Entry 8P6P (electron microscopy, 3.20 A resolution); this record covers chains 5 and M of the 26 polymer chains in the assembly.

[Chain 5]
Molecule: 16S ribosomal RNA
Organism: Mycoplasmoides pneumoniae M129
Sequence (1520 nucleotides; each row starts with the number of its first residue):
     1 UUUUUCUGAGAGUUUGAUCCUGGCUCAGGAUUAACGCUGGCGGCAUGCCU
    51 AAUACAUGCAAGUCGAUCGAAAGUAGUAAUACUUUAGAGGCGAACGGGUG
   101 AGUAACACGUAUCCAAUCUACCUUAUAAUGGGGGAUAACUAGUUGAAAGA
   151 CUAGCUAAUACCGCAUAAGAACUUUGGUUCGCAUGAAUCAAAGUUGAAAG
   201 GACCUGCAAGGGUUCGUUAUUUGAUGAGGGUGCGCCAUAUCAGCUAGUUG
   251 GUGGGGUAACGGCCUACCAAGGCAAUGACGUGUAGCUAUGCUGAGAAGUA
   301 GAAUAGCCACAAUGGGACUGAGACACGGCCCAUACUCCUACGGGAGGCAG
   351 CAGUAGGGAAUUUUUCACAAUGAGCGAAAGCUUGAUGGAGCAAUGCCGCG
   401 UGAACGAUGAAGGUCUUUAAGAUUGUAAAGUUCUUUUAUUUGGGAAGAAU
   451 GACUUUAGCAGGUAAUGGCUAGAGUUUGACUGUACCAUUUUGAAUAAGUG
   501 ACGACUAACUAUGUGCCAGCAGUCXCGGUAAUACAUAGGUCGCAAGCGUU
   551 AUCCGGAUUUAUUGGGCGUAAAGCAAGCGCAGGCGGAUUGAAAAGUCUGG
   601 UGUUAAAGGCAGCUGCUUAACAGUUGUAUGCAUUGGAAACUAUUAAUCUA
   651 GAGUGUGGUAGGGAGUUUUGGAAUUUCAUGUGGAGCGGUGAAAUGCGUAG
   701 AUAUAUGAAGGAACACCAGUGGCGAAGGCGAAAACUUAGGCCAUUACUGA
   751 CGCUUAGGCUUGAAAGUGUGGGGAGCAAAUAGGAUUAGAUACCCUAGUAG
   801 UCCACACCGUAAACGAUAGAUACUAGCUGUCGGGGCGAUCCCCUCGGUAG
   851 UGAAGUUAACACAUUAAGUAUCUCGCCUGGGUAGUACAUUCGCAAGAAUG
   901 AAACUCAAACGGAAUUGACGGGGACCCGCACAAGUGGUGGAGCAUGUUGC
   951 UUAAUUCGACGGUACACGAAAAACCUUACCUAGACUUGACAUCCUUGGCA
  1001 AAAUUAUGGAAACAUAAUGGAGGUUAACCGAGUGACAGGUGGUGCAUGGU
  1051 UGUCGUCAGCUCGUGUCGUGAGAUGUUGGGUUAAGUCCCGCAACGAGCGC
  1101 AACCCUUAUCGUUAGUUACAUUGUCUAGCGAGACUGCUAAUGCAAAUUGG
  1151 AGGAAGGAAGGGAUGACGUCAAAUCAUCAUGCCCCUUAUGUCUAGGGCUG
  1201 CAAACGUGCUACAAUGGCCAAUACAAACAGUCGCCAGCUUGUAAAAGUGA
  1251 GCAAAUCUGUAAAGUUGGUCUCAGUUCGGAUUGAGGGCUGCAAUUCGUCC
  1301 UCAUGAAGUCGGAAUCACUAGUAAUCGCGAAUCAGCUAUGUCGCGGUGAA
  1351 UACGUUCUCGGGUCUUGUACACACXGXCCGUCAAACUAUGAAAGCUGGUA
  1401 AUAUUUAAAAACGUGUUGCUAACCAUUAGGAAGCGCAUGUCAAGGAUAGC
  1451 ACCGGUGAUUGGAGUUAAGUCGUAACAAGGUACCCCUACGAGAACGUGGG
  1501 GGUGGAUCACCUCCUUUCUA
Not modelled in the structure: 1-4, 1512-1520
Differences from the reference sequence: conflict A1003 (G119315 in 26117688)
Modified positions: G7M (N7-methyl-guanosine-5'-monophosphate) at position 525, 5MC (5-methylcytidine-5'-monophosphate) at position 1375, B8T (4-methyl, cytidine-5'-monophosphate) at position 1377, MA6 (6N-dimethyladenosine-5'-monophoshate) at position 1493, MA6 (6N-dimethyladenosine-5'-monophoshate) at position 1494
Ion coordination: Mg2+ site 1 near G22 (its only coordinating residue here); Mg2+ site 2: C49, G100; Mg2+ site 3 near A54 (its only coordinating residue here); Mg2+ site 4 near U85 (its only coordinating residue here); Mg2+ site 5 near G92 (its only coordinating residue here); Mg2+ site 6 near A94 (its only coordinating residue here); Mg2+ site 7 near C95 (its only coordinating residue here); Mg2+ site 8 near G98 (its only coordinating residue here); Mg2+ site 9: A101, G102, G285; Mg2+ site 10: A160, C161; Mg2+ site 11 near G251 (its only coordinating residue here); Mg2+ site 12 near U252 (its only coordinating residue here); 41 more Mg2+ sites not listed
Ligand contacts:
  - pentane-1,5-diamine (N2P): C574, A576, G577, A756, G757, G758, C759
  - 1,4-diaminobutane (PUT), molecule 1: G768, U769, G770, G771, G772, G800
  - 1,4-diaminobutane (PUT), molecule 2: G936, G937, U938, G939, G1311
  - spermidine (SPD), molecule 1: G962, C965, A966, C967, G1206, U1207, G1340, U1341
  - spermidine (SPD), molecule 2: A1323, A1324, U1325, C1326, C1344, G1345

[Chain M]
Protein: 30S ribosomal protein S14 type Z
Organism: Mycoplasmoides pneumoniae M129
UniProt: Q50305 (RS14Z_MYCPN); residue numbers follow UniProt; this construct covers 1-61
Amino-acid sequence (61 residues; each row starts with the number of its first residue):
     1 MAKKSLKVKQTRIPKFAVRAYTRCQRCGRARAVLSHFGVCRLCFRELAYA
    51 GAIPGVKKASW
Not modelled in the structure: 1
Swiss-Prot annotation at these positions:
  - binding site (Zn(2+)): Cys24, Cys27, Cys40, Cys43
Ion coordination: Zn2+: Cys24, Cys27, Cys40, Cys43

[Interface between chain 5 and chain M]
Pairs across the interface (59; chain 5 residue first):
  G968(5) with Arg41(M), phosphate contact
  A969(5) with Arg29(M), salt bridge to the phosphate; Arg31(M), hydrogen bond to the sugar; Ala32(M), phosphate contact; Arg41(M), salt bridge to the phosphate
  A970(5) with Ala32(M), sugar contact
  A971(5) with Arg31(M), phosphate contact; Ala32(M), hydrogen bond to the phosphate
  A972(5) with Arg31(M), salt bridge to the phosphate
  C974(5) with Val18(M), base contact; Arg19(M), hydrogen bond to the base
  C975(5) with Arg19(M), hydrogen bond to the sugar; Tyr21(M), sugar contact
  U976(5) with Leu6(M), phosphate contact; Lys9(M), phosphate contact; Tyr21(M), sugar contact; Arg23(M), hydrogen bond to the phosphate; Ala30(M), phosphate contact
  U977(5) with Arg23(M), salt bridge to the phosphate
  A989(5) with Ser5(M), base contact; Val8(M), sugar contact; Arg12(M), hydrogen bond to the sugar
  C990(5) with Val8(M), sugar contact
  G1038(5) with Lys4(M), phosphate contact
  G1039(5) with Ala2(M), hydrogen bond to the phosphate; Lys3(M), hydrogen bond to the phosphate; Lys4(M), hydrogen bond to the phosphate
  U1040(5) with Ala2(M), phosphate contact; Lys3(M), base contact
  U1050(5) with Arg45(M), hydrogen bond to the phosphate
  U1051(5) with Arg45(M), salt bridge to the phosphate
  C1105(5) with Ser60(M), base contact
  U1106(5) with Trp61(M), hydrogen bond to the sugar
  G1161(5) with Ser60(M), base contact; Trp61(M), hydrogen bond to the base
  G1162(5) with Ser60(M), hydrogen bond to the base
  A1163(5) with Lys58(M), hydrogen bond to the phosphate
  U1164(5) with Lys58(M), salt bridge to the phosphate
  U1177(5) with Cys27(M), hydrogen bond to the sugar; Arg29(M), hydrogen bond to the sugar; Leu42(M), base contact
  C1178(5) with Lys3(M), salt bridge to the phosphate
  U1191(5) with Ala2(M), phosphate contact; Ser5(M), hydrogen bond to the phosphate
  C1192(5) with Ser5(M), hydrogen bond to the phosphate; Lys9(M), salt bridge to the phosphate
  U1193(5) with Lys9(M), salt bridge to the phosphate
  A1194(5) with Arg19(M), salt bridge to the phosphate
  G1290(5) with Val18(M), sugar contact
  C1291(5) with Phe16(M), stacking on the base; Ala17(M), phosphate contact
  A1292(5) with Val18(M), base contact
  U1332(5) with Val33(M), sugar contact; Ser35(M), hydrogen bond to the phosphate; His36(M), phosphate contact
  C1333(5) with Thr22(M), hydrogen bond to the phosphate; Ser35(M), phosphate contact
  G1343(5) with Trp61(M), phosphate contact
  C1344(5) with Trp61(M), hydrogen bond to the phosphate
Other interface residues (no listed pair), chain 5 (41 interface residues in all): A978, A1012, G1041, G1230, A1331, A1334
Other interface residues (no listed pair), chain M (33 interface residues in all): Lys15, Leu34, Cys43, Ala59

[In short]
The interface between chain 5 and chain M involves 41 residues on one side and 33 on the other, with 21
hydrogen bonds, 10 salt bridges and 1 aromatic stacking contact. Polar contacts include C974(5)-Arg19(M),
G1161(5)-Trp61(M) and G1162(5)-Ser60(M).
Chain 5 is 16S ribosomal RNA and chain M is 30S ribosomal protein S14 type Z, both from Mycoplasmoides
pneumoniae M129; the structure, Mycoplasma pneumoniae small ribosomal subunit in chloramphenicol-treated
cells, was determined by electron microscopy, deposited together with 8P7X, 8P7Y, 8P8B, 8P8V and 8P8W.
